2B3K - chain A; structure by X-ray diffraction, 1.55 A resolution.

== Chain A ==
Protein: Methionine aminopeptidase 1
From: Homo sapiens
Notes: EC 3.4.11.18
UniProt: P53582 (AMPM1_HUMAN); residues 90-393 here correspond to UniProt positions 81-384 (UniProt number = residue number - 9)
Sequence (329 residues; numbered 65 to 393; the number before each row is that of its first residue):
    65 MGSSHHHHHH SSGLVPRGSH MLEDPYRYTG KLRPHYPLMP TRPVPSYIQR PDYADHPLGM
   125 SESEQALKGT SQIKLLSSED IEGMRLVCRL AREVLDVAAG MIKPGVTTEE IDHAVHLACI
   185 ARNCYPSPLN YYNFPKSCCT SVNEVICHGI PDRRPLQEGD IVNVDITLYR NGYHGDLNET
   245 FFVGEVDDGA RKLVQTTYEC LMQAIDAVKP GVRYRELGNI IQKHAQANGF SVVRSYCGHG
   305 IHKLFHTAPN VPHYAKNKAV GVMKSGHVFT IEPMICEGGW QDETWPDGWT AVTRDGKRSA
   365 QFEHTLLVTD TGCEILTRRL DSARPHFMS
Disordered / not traced: 65-89
Differences from the reference sequence: cloning artifact (65-68, 75-89); expression tag (69-74)
Ion coordination: K+: Ser205, Asn207, Val209, Ser363; Co2+ site 1: Asp229, Asp240, Glu367; Co2+ site 2: Asp240, His303, Glu336, Glu367
UniProt features mapped onto this chain:
  - binding site (a protein): His212, His310
  - binding site (Zn(2+)): Asp229, Asp240, His303, Glu336, Glu367

== In short ==
Ser205, Asn207, Val209 and Ser363 coordinate K+. The Co2+ site 1 is built by Asp229, Asp240 and Glu367.
Curated annotation (UniProt) lists protein-binding residues His212 and His310 and 5 Zn2+-binding residues.
Chain A is Methionine aminopeptidase 1 (Homo sapiens); the structure, Crystal structure of Human Methionine
Aminopeptidase Type I in the holo form, was determined by X-ray diffraction, deposited together with 2B3H and
2B3L.
